Entry 1N7U (X-ray diffraction, 2.40 A resolution); this record covers chain A.

# Chain A
Protein: Adsorption protein P2
From: Enterobacteria phage PRD1
Reference sequence: P27378 (VP02_BPPRD); residues 2-555 here correspond to UniProt positions 1-554 (UniProt number = residue number - 1)
Chain sequence (554 residues; each row starts with the number of its first residue):
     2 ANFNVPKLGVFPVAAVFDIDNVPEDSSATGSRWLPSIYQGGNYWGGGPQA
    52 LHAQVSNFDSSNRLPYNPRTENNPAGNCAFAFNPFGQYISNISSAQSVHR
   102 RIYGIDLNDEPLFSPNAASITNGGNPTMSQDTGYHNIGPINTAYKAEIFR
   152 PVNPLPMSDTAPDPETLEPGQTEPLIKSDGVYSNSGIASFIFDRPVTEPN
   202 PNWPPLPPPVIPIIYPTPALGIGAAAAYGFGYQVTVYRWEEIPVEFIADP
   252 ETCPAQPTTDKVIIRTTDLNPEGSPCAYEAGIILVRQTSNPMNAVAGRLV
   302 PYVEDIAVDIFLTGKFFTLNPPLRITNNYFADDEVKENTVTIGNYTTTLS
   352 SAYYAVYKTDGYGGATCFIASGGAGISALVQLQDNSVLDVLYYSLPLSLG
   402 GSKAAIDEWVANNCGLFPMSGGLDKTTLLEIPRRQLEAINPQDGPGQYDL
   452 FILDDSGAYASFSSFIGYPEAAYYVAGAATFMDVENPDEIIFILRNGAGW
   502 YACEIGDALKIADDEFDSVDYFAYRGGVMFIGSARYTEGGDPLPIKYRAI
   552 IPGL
Disulfide bonds: Cys254-Cys277
Metal / ion sites: Ca2+: Asp425, Lys426, Ser462
What the authors report for this chain:
  - contacts within the chain: Val17-Thr253, Arg70-Asp390 (salt bridge), Thr71-Asp194 (hydrogen bond), Asn73-Arg195, Asn126-Ser395 (hydrogen bond), Ile141-Leu207, Arg151-Glu199 (salt bridge), Gln257-Lys511
  - Ca2+ coordination: Asp425, Lys426, Ser462
  - mutagenesis - R299A, K426A: unchanged binding to receptor

# Summary
Asp425, Lys426 and Ser462 form the Ca2+ site. From the paper: R299A and K426A leave binding to receptor
unchanged; Ca2+ coordination by Asp425, Lys426 and Ser462.
Chain A is Adsorption protein P2 (Enterobacteria phage PRD1); the structure, The receptor-binding protein P2
of bacteriophage PRD1: crystal form I, was determined by X-ray diffraction (same publication as 1N7V).
